Entry 7P0M (electron microscopy, 2.75 A resolution); this record covers chains C and G of the 13 polymer chains in the assembly.

Chain C:
Molecule: Lon protease homolog, mitochondrial
Source organism: Homo sapiens
Notes: EC 3.4.21.53
UniProtKB: P36776 (LONM_HUMAN); residues 67-959 here = UniProt positions 67-959
Amino-acid sequence (895 residues; numbered 65 to 959; the number before each row is that of its first residue):
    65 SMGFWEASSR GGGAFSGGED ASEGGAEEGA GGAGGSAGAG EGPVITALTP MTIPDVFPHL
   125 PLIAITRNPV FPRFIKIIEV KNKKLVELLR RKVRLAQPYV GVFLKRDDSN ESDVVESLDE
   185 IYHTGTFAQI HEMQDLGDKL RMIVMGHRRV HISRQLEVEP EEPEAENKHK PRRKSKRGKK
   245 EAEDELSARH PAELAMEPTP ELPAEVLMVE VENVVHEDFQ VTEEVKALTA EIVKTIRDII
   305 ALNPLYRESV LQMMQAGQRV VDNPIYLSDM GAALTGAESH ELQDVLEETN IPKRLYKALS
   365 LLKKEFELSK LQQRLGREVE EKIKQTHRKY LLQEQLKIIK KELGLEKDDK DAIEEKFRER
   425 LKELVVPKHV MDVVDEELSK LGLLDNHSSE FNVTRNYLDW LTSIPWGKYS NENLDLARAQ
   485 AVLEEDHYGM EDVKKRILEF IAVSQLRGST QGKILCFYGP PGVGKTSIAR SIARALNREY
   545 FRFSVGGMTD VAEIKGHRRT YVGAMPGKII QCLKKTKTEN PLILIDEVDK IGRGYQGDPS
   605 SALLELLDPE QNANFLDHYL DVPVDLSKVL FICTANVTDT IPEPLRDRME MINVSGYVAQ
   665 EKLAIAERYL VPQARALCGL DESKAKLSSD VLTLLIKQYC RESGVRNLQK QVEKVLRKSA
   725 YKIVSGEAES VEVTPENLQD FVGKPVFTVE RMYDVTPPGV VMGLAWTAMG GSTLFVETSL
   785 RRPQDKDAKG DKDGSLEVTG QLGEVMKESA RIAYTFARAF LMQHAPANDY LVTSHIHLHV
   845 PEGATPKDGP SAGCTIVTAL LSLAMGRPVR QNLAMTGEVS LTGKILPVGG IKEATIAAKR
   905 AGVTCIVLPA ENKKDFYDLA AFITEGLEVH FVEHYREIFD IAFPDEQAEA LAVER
Disordered / not traced: 65-409, 788-795, 950-959
Construct notes: expression tag (65-66); engineered mutation A898 (Lys in P36776)
Swiss-Prot annotation at these positions:
  - active site: S855
  - binding site (ATP): G523 to T530

Chain G:
Molecule: Unknown peptide from human mitochondrial transcription factor A (TFAM)
Source organism: Homo sapiens
Amino-acid sequence (11 residues; row label = number of the first residue in the row; X marks 11 residues of unknown identity (built as UNK)):
     1 XXXXXXXXXX X

How chain C and chain G interact:
Chain C side of the interface, 5 residues: T564, Y565, V566, Y599, Q600

Summary:
No residue of chain C is in contact with chain G. Curated annotation (UniProt) lists active-site residue
S855(C) and 8 ATP-binding residues on chain C.
Chain C is Lon protease homolog, mitochondrial and chain G is Unknown peptide from human mitochondrial
transcription factor A (TFAM), both from Homo sapiens; the structure, Human mitochondrial Lon protease with
substrate in the ATPase and protease domains, was determined by electron microscopy.
